PDB entry 8VIG | X-ray diffraction, 1.60 A resolution | chain A

Chain A:
Molecule: Sulfoxide synthase EgtB-IV
Source organism: Geminocystis sp
UniProtKB: A0A978T1Y9 (A0A978T1Y9_9CHRO); residue numbers follow UniProt; this construct covers 1-443
Chain sequence (463 residues; each row starts with the number of its first residue; numbers below 1 keep their minus sign (Met-19 is residue -19)):
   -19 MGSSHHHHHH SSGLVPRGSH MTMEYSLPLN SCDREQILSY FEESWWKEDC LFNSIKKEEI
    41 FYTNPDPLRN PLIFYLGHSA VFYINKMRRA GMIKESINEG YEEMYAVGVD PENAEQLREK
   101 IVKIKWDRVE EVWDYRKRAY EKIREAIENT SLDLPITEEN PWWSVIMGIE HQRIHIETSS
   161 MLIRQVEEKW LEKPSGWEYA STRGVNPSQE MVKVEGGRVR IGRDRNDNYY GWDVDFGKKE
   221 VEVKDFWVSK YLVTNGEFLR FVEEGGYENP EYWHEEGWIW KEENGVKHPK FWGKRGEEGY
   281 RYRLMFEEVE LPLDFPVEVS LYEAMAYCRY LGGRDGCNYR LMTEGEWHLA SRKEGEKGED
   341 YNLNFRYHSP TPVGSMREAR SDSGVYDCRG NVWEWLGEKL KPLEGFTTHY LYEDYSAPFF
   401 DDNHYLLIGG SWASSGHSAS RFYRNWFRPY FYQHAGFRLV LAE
Not modelled in the structure: -19 to -6, 92-103, 443
Sequence notes: expression tag (-19 to 0)
Ion coordination: Fe ion: His58, His151, His155 (together with N,N,N-trimethyl-histidine); Na+: Asp367, Cys368, Gly370, Val372, Glu374
Small-molecule neighbours: N,N,N-trimethyl-histidine (AVJ): His58, His151, Ile154, His155, Thr158, Tyr392, Tyr395, Tyr423, Asn425, Trp426, Phe427
From the paper describing this entry:
  - binding site for N,N,N-trimethyl-histidine: Tyr395

Overview:
Bound to chain A: N,N,N-trimethyl-histidine. The Fe ion site is built by His58, His151 and His155. The Na+
site is built by Asp367, Cys368, Gly370, Val372 and Glu374. From the paper: a binding site for
N,N,N-trimethyl-histidine at Tyr395.
Chain A is Sulfoxide synthase EgtB-IV (Geminocystis sp); the structure, EgtB-IV from Geminocystis sp. isolate
SKYG4, an ergothioneine-biosynthetic type IV sulfoxide synthase in complex with hercynine, was determined by
X-ray diffraction, deposited together with 8VIH, 8VII, 8VIK and 8VIL.
